Entry 9BY0 (electron microscopy, 4.19 A resolution (low resolution: residue-level contacts below are approximate; hydrogen-bond / salt-bridge calls are withheld)); this record covers chains A and B of the 5 polymer chains in the assembly.

# Chain A (and B)
Protein: Ribonucleoside-diphosphate reductase subunit alpha
Source organism: Bacillus subtilis
Notes: EC 1.17.4.1; chain B of this document is another copy of the same molecule, construct and numbering; everything in this record applies to it too
UniProtKB: P50620 (RIR1_BACSU); residue numbers follow UniProt; this construct covers 1-700
Amino-acid sequence (700 residues; numbered 1 to 700; the number before each row is that of its first residue):
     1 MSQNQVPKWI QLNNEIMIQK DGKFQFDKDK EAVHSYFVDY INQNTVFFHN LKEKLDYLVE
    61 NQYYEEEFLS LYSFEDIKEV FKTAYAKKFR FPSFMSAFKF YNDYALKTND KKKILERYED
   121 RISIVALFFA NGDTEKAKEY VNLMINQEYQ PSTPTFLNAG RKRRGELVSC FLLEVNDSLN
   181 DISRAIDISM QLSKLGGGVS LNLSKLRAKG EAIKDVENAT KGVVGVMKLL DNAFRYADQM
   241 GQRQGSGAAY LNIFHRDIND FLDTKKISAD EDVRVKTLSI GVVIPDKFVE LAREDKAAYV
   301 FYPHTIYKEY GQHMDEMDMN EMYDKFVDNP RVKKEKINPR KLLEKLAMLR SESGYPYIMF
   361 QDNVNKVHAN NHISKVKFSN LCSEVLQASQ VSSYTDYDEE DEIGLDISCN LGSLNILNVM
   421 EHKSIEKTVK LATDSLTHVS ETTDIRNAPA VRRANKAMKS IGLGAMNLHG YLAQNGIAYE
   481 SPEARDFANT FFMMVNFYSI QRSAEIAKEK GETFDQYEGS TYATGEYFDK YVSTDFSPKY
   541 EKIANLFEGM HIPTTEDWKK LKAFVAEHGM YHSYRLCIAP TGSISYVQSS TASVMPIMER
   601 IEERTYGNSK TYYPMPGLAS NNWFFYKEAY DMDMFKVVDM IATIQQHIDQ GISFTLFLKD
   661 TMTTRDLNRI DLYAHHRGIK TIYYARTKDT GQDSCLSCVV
Not modelled in the structure: 1-5, 689-700
Curated features (UniProtKB/Swiss-Prot):
  - active site: Asn380 (Proton acceptor), Cys382 (Cysteine radical intermediate), Glu384 (Proton acceptor)
  - binding site (substrate): Thr153, Ser169, Cys170, Gly198, Asn380 to Glu384, Pro580 to Ile584
  - site: Cys170 (Important for hydrogen atom transfer), Asp177 (Allosteric effector binding), Arg207 (Allosteric effector binding), Cys409 (Important for hydrogen atom transfer), Tyr683 (Important for electron transfer), Tyr684 (Important for electron transfer), Cys695 (Interacts with thioredoxin/glutaredoxin), Cys698 (Interacts with thioredoxin/glutaredoxin)
Disulfide bonds: Cys170-Cys409
Residues lining bound ligands:
  - ATP (adenosine-5'-triphosphate): Val33, His34, Phe37, Val38, Asn42, Lys88, Phe89, Arg90, Phe91, Arg117
  - GDP (guanosine-5'-diphosphate): Val46, Phe47, Phe48, His49, Asn50, Leu51, Lys54, Lys78, Phe81, Lys82, Tyr85, Asp120
  - dTTP (TTP), molecule 1: Asp177, Ser178, Leu179, Asn180, Ile182, Leu206, Arg207, Ala212, Ile213, Lys214, Thr220, Lys221, His304
  - dTTP (TTP), molecule 2: Lys194, Tyr236, Ala237, Asp238
What the authors report for this chain:
  - catalytic residues: Cys382 (citing earlier work)

# Interface between chain A and chain B
Residue-residue contacts (62; chain A residue first):
  Arg163(A) with Asp215(B); Val216(B)
  Leu179(A) with Met190(B); Gln191(B); Lys194(B); Tyr236(B)
  Asn180(A) with Gln191(B); Asn447(B)
  Ile182(A) with Tyr236(B)
  Ser183(A) with Asp187(B); Met190(B)
  Arg184(A) with Arg184(B); Tyr397(B)
  Asp187(A) with Ser183(B)
  Met190(A) with Leu179(B); Ser183(B)
  Gln191(A) with Leu179(B); Asn180(B)
  Lys194(A) with Leu179(B)
  Lys214(A) with Lys194(B)
  Asp215(A) with Arg163(B)
  Val216(A) with Met240(B)
  Glu217(A) with Met240(B)
  Ala219(A) with Met240(B)
  Lys221(A) with Arg235(B); Tyr236(B); Asp238(B)
  Gly225(A) with Tyr236(B)
  Val226(A) with Tyr236(B)
  Leu229(A) with Met190(B); Asn232(B); Ala233(B); Tyr236(B)
  Asn232(A) with Leu229(B); Asn232(B)
  Ala233(A) with Leu229(B)
  Arg235(A) with Lys221(B)
  Tyr236(A) with Leu179(B); Ile182(B); Lys221(B); Gly225(B); Val226(B); Leu229(B)
  Asp238(A) with Lys221(B)
  Met240(A) with Val216(B); Glu217(B); Asn218(B); Ala219(B)
  Asp396(A) with Asn447(B)
  Tyr397(A) with Asp401(B); Ile403(B); Arg446(B); Asn447(B); Pro449(B)
  Asp401(A) with Tyr397(B)
  Ile403(A) with Tyr397(B)
  Arg446(A) with Asp396(B); Tyr397(B)
  Asn447(A) with Asn180(B); Asp396(B); Tyr397(B)
  Pro449(A) with Tyr397(B)
Also at the interface, not in a pair above, chain A (36 interface residues in all): Asn218, Gly222, Asp398, Arg452
Also at the interface, not in a pair above, chain B (35 interface residues in all): Lys214, Gly222, Asp398

# Overview
36 residues of chain A and 35 residues of chain B are in contact. Ligands of chain A: dTTP, ATP and GDP.
Curated annotation (UniProt) lists 3 active-site residues and 14 substrate-binding residues on chain A. The
paper reports the catalytic residue Cys382(A).
Chain A and chain B are both Ribonucleoside-diphosphate reductase subunit alpha (Bacillus subtilis); the
structure, Class 16 model for pre-reduction condition of Bacillus subtilis ribonucleotide reductase complex,
was determined by electron microscopy (same publication as 9BW3, 9BWX, 9BX2, 9BX3, 9BX6, 9BX8 and 39 further
entries).
